Entry 4JUJ (X-ray diffraction, 3.01 A resolution); this record covers chains B and C of the 6 polymer chains in the assembly.

[Chain B]
Molecule: Hemagglutinin
From: Influenza A virus
Notes: fragment: Hemagglutinin HA2 chain
UniProtKB: Q9WFX3 (HEMA_I18A0); residues 501-670 here correspond to UniProt positions 345-514 (UniProt number = residue number - 156)
Sequence (170 residues; row label = number of the first residue in the row):
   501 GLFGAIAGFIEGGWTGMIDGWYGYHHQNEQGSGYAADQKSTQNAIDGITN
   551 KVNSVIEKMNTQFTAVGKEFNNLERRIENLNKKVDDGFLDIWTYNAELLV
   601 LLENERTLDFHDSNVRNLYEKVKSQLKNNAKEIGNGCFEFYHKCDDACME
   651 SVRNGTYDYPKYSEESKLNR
Swiss-Prot annotation at these positions:
  - glycosylation: Asn654 (N-linked (GlcNAc...) asparagine)
Cystine bridges: Cys644-Cys648

[Chain C]
Molecule: Hemagglutinin
From: Influenza A virus
Notes: fragment: Hemagglutinin HA1 chain
UniProtKB: Q9WFX3 (HEMA_I18A0); the construct lacks a stretch of the UniProt sequence and is renumbered around it, so the offset changes along the chain: 5-42 = UniProt 18-55; 44-49 = UniProt 56-61; 50-132 = UniProt 63-145; 133-325 = UniProt 147-339
Sequence (324 residues; numbered 5 to 327 plus 2 insertion-coded residues; 1 number in that range is skipped by the numbering (no residue carries it; nothing is unmodelled there); the number before each row is that of its first residue):
     5 DTICIGYHANNSTDTVDTVLEKNVTVTHSVNLLEDSHN
    44 GKLCKL
   49A K
    50 GIAPLQLGKCNIAGWLLGNPECDLLLTASSWSYIVETSNSENGTCYPGDF
   100 IDYEELREQLSSVSSFEKFEIFPKTSSWPNHET
  132A T
   133 KGVTAACSYAGASSFYRNLLWLTKKGSSYPKLSKSYVNNKGKEVLVLWGV
   183 HHPPTGTDQQSLYQNADAYVSVGSSKYNRRFTPEIAARPKVRGQAGRMNY
   233 YWTLLEPGDTITFEATGNLIAPWYAFALNRGSGSGIITSDAPVHDCNTKC
   283 QTPHGAINSSLPFQNIHPVTIGECPKYVRSTKLRMATGLRNIPAR
Differences from the reference sequence: engineered mutation Gly225 (Asp239 in Q9WFX3); expression tag (326-327)
Swiss-Prot annotation at these positions:
  - glycosylation (N-linked (GlcNAc...) asparagine): Asn14, Asn15, Asn27, Asn91, Asn290
Cystine bridges: Cys47-Cys278, Cys59-Cys71, Cys94-Cys139, Cys282-Cys306
Covalent attachments: N-acetylglucosamine (NAG) linked to Asn91

[Interface between chain B and chain C]
Contacting residue pairs (12; chain B residue first):
  Asn572(B) - Gln108(C)
  Leu573(B) - Asp101(C)
  Leu573(B) - Glu104(C)
  Leu573(B) - Trp234(C)  hydrophobic
  Glu574(B) - Glu104(C)
  Arg575(B) - Glu104(C)  hydrogen bond (backbone-side chain)
  Arg575(B) - Glu107(C)
  Arg575(B) - Gln108(C)
  Arg576(B) - Glu103(C)
  Arg576(B) - Glu104(C)  salt bridge
  Arg576(B) - Glu107(C)
  Asn579(B) - Glu107(C)  hydrogen bond
Interface residues without a listed pair, chain C (7 interface residues in all): Lys208

[In short]
Chain B and chain C form an interface of 6 and 7 residues respectively, with 2 hydrogen bonds and 1 salt
bridge. Among the polar pairs are Arg576(B)-Glu104(C), Arg575(B)-Glu104(C) and Asn579(B)-Glu107(C).
N-acetylglucosamine is covalently linked to Asn91(C).
Chain B is Hemagglutinin and chain C is Hemagglutinin, both from Influenza A virus; the structure, Crystal
structure of 1918 pandemic influenza virus hemagglutinin mutant D225G complexed with human receptor analogue
LSTc, was determined by X-ray diffraction, deposited together with 4JTV, 4JTX, 4JU0, 4JUG and 4JUH.
